4Z2P - chains A and B of the 4 polymer chains in the assembly; structure by X-ray diffraction, 1.60 A resolution.

[Chain A (and B)]
Molecule: Avidin family
Source organism: Hoeflea phototrophica DFL-43
Notes: chain B of this document is another copy of the same molecule, construct and numbering; everything in this record applies to it too
UniProt: A9D857 (A9D857_9RHIZ); residues 1-134 here correspond to UniProt positions 21-154 (UniProt number = residue number + 20)
Sequence (134 residues; each row starts with the number of its first residue):
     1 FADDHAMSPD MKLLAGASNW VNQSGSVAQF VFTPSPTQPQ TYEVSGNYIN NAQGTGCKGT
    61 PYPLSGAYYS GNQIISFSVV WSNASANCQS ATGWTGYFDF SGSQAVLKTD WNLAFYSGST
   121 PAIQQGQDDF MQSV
Not modelled in the structure: 1-7 (chain B: 1-7, 134)
Cystine bridges: Cys57-Cys88

[Interface between chain A and chain B]
Contacting residue pairs - 72 pairs, chain A then chain B:
  Thr37(A) with Pro63(B)
  Gln38(A) with Pro63(B); Val80(B), hydrogen bond (side chain-backbone); Ser82(B), hydrogen bond (side chain-backbone)
  Pro39(A) with Ser82(B), hydrogen bond (backbone-side chain)
  Gln40(A) with Asn87(B)
  Thr41(A) with Val80(B); Ser82(B)
  Pro63(A) with Thr37(B); Gln38(B)
  Ser65(A) with Gly66(B)
  Gly66(A) with Ser65(B)
  Ala67(A) with Val80(B), hydrophobic
  Tyr68(A) with Val80(B)
  Tyr69(A) with Val80(B), hydrophobic; Asn87(B), hydrogen bond; Gln89(B)
  Asn72(A) with Gln89(B), hydrogen bond (side chain-backbone); Tyr116(B)
  Ile74(A) with Gln89(B); Ala91(B), hydrophobic; Ala114(B); Phe115(B), hydrophobic
  Ser76(A) with Ser78(B), hydrogen bond; Thr92(B); Gly93(B)
  Ser78(A) with Ser76(B), hydrogen bond
  Val80(A) with Gln38(B), hydrogen bond (backbone-side chain); Thr41(B); Ala67(B), hydrophobic; Tyr68(B); Tyr69(B), hydrophobic
  Ser82(A) with Gln38(B), hydrogen bond (backbone-side chain); Pro39(B), hydrogen bond (side chain-backbone); Thr41(B)
  Asn87(A) with Gln40(B); Tyr69(B), hydrogen bond
  Gln89(A) with Tyr69(B); Asn72(B), hydrogen bond (backbone-side chain); Ile74(B)
  Ala91(A) with Ile74(B), hydrophobic; Thr95(B)
  Thr92(A) with Ser76(B)
  Gly93(A) with Ser76(B); Thr95(B)
  Thr95(A) with Ala91(B); Gly93(B); Asn112(B); Ala114(B); Ile123(B)
  Gly96(A) with Ala114(B); Ile123(B)
  Tyr97(A) with Pro121(B), hydrophobic
  Lys108(A) with Ile123(B)
  Asp110(A) with Asn112(B); Ile123(B); Gln125(B), hydrogen bond
  Asn112(A) with Thr95(B); Asp110(B); Asn112(B)
  Ala114(A) with Ile74(B); Thr95(B); Gly96(B)
  Phe115(A) with Ile74(B), hydrophobic
  Tyr116(A) with Asn72(B)
  Pro121(A) with Tyr97(B), hydrophobic
  Ile123(A) with Thr95(B); Gly96(B); Tyr97(B), hydrophobic; Lys108(B); Asp110(B)
  Gln125(A) with Asp110(B), hydrogen bond
Interface residues without a listed pair, chain A (41 interface residues in all): Tyr62, Phe77, Asn83, Ser90, Phe98, Thr109, Trp111
Interface residues without a listed pair, chain B (41 interface residues in all): Tyr62, Phe77, Asn83, Ser90, Phe98, Thr109, Trp111

[Overview]
The chain A/chain B interface involves 41 residues from each chain, with 14 hydrogen bonds. Polar pairs
include Gln38(A)-Val80(B), Gln38(A)-Ser82(B) and Pro39(A)-Ser82(B).
Both chains are Avidin family (Hoeflea phototrophica DFL-43). Entry 4Z2P (Crystal structure of short
hoefavidin-hoef-peptide(L9F) complex) was determined by X-ray diffraction, deposited together with 4Z27, 4Z28,
4Z2O, 4Z2V and 4Z6J.
